5UKB - chains A and R of the 11 polymer chains in the assembly; structure by X-ray diffraction, 5.47 A resolution (low resolution: residue-level contacts below are approximate; hydrogen-bond / salt-bridge calls are withheld).

[Chain A]
Protein: Nucleocapsid
Source organism: Vesicular stomatitis Indiana virus
Reference sequence: A6H4P1 (A6H4P1_9RHAB); residues 2-422 here = UniProt positions 2-422
Chain sequence (423 residues; row label = number of the first residue in the row; numbering starts at 0):
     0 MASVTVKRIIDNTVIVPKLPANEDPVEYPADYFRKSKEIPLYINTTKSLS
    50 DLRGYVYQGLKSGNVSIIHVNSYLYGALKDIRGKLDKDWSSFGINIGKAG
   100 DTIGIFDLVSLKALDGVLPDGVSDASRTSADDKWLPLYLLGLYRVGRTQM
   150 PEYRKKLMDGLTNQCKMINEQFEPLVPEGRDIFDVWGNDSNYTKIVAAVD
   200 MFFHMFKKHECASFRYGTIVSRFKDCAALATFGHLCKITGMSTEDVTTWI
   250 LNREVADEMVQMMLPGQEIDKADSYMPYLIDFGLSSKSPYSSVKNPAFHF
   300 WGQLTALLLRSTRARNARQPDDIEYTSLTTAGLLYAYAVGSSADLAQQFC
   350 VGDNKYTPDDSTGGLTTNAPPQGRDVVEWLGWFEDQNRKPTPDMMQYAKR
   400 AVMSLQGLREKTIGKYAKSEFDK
Disordered / not traced: 0-1, 115-116
Sequence notes: expression tag (0-1)

[Chain R]
Molecule: 45-nt RNA strand
Source organism: Escherichia coli
Sequence (45 nucleotides; each row starts with the number of its first residue):
     1 UUUUUUUUUUUUUUUUUUUUUUUUUUUUUUUUUUUUUUUUUUUUU

[How chain A and chain R interact]
Pairs across the interface (34; chain A residue first):
  Asp23(A) - U2(R)
  Arg143(A) - U8(R)
  Arg143(A) - U9(R)
  Met149(A) - U6(R)
  Tyr152(A) - U6(R)
  Tyr152(A) - U7(R)
  Tyr152(A) - U8(R)
  Lys206(A) - U10(R)
  Lys206(A) - U11(R)
  Arg214(A) - U10(R)
  Tyr215(A) - U9(R)
  Tyr215(A) - U10(R)
  Ile218(A) - U9(R)
  Ile218(A) - U10(R)
  Val219(A) - U8(R)
  Asp224(A) - U2(R)
  Asp224(A) - U3(R)
  Asp224(A) - U4(R)
  Cys225(A) - U4(R)
  Ala226(A) - U4(R)
  Ala226(A) - U5(R)
  Ile279(A) - U3(R)
  Lys286(A) - U2(R)
  Ser290(A) - U4(R)
  Ser291(A) - U4(R)
  Val292(A) - U4(R)
  Arg312(A) - U5(R)
  Asn315(A) - U5(R)
  Asn315(A) - U7(R)
  Arg317(A) - U6(R)
  Asp320(A) - U4(R)
  Arg408(A) - U5(R)
  Arg408(A) - U6(R)
  Arg408(A) - U7(R)
Also at the interface, not in a pair above, chain A (29 interface residues in all): Glu151, Lys155, Ala211, Ser212, Lys223, Ala316, Pro319

[In short]
Chain A and chain R form an interface of 29 and 10 residues respectively.
Here chain A is Nucleocapsid (Vesicular stomatitis Indiana virus) and chain R is a 45-nt RNA strand
(Escherichia coli). Entry 5UKB (Vsv N protein in complex with inhibitory nanobody 1004) was determined by
X-ray diffraction together with 5UK4 from the same study.
